3IMO - chains A and C; structure by X-ray diffraction, 1.80 A resolution.

[Chain A (and C)]
Name: Integron cassette protein
Source organism: Vibrio cholerae O139
Notes: chain C of this document is another copy of the same molecule, construct and numbering; everything in this record applies to it too
Amino-acid sequence (133 residues; numbered -19 to 113; the number before each row is that of its first residue; numbers below 1 keep their minus sign (Met-19 is residue -19)):
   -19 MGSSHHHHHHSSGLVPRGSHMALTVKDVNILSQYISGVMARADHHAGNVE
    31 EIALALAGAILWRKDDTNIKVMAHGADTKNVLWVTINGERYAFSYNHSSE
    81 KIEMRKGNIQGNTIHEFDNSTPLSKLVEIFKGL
Not modelled in the structure: -19 to -1 (chain C: -19 to 1, 54-58)
From the paper describing this entry:
  - binding site for acetate ion: Tyr14, Arg21, Asn60

[How chain A and chain C interact]
Contacting residue pairs - 42 pairs, chain A then chain C:
  Asp7(A) with Val8(C)
  Val8(A) with Asp7(C); Val8(C)
  Asn9(A) with Asp46(C)
  Leu11(A) with Leu11(C), hydrophobic
  Ser12(A) with Leu41(C), hydrogen bond (side chain-backbone); Lys44(C)
  Ile15(A) with Leu41(C), hydrophobic; Trp42(C), hydrophobic
  Ser16(A) with Trp42(C), hydrogen bond (side chain-backbone)
  Met19(A) with Trp42(C)
  Asp23(A) with Lys111(C), salt bridge
  Glu30(A) with Val107(C); Lys111(C), salt bridge
  Glu31(A) with Leu103(C); Ser104(C)
  Leu34(A) with Leu34(C); Ala35(C); Gly38(C); Ala39(C); Trp42(C), hydrophobic; Val107(C), hydrophobic
  Ala35(A) with Leu34(C); Ala35(C), hydrophobic
  Gly38(A) with Leu34(C)
  Ala39(A) with Leu34(C), hydrophobic
  Leu41(A) with Ser12(C), hydrogen bond (backbone-side chain); Ile15(C), hydrophobic; Leu41(C), hydrophobic
  Trp42(A) with Ile15(C), hydrophobic; Ser16(C), hydrogen bond (backbone-side chain); Met19(C); Leu34(C), hydrophobic
  Lys44(A) with Ser12(C)
  Asp46(A) with Asn9(C)
  Leu103(A) with Glu31(C); Leu103(C), hydrophobic
  Ser104(A) with Glu31(C)
  Leu106(A) with Leu34(C), hydrophobic
  Val107(A) with Glu30(C); Leu34(C), hydrophobic
  Lys111(A) with Glu30(C), salt bridge
Also at the interface, not in a pair above, chain A (27 interface residues in all): Lys6, Ile32, Ala37
Also at the interface, not in a pair above, chain C (25 interface residues in all): Asp23, Ala37, Leu106

[Summary]
27 residues of chain A and 25 residues of chain C are in contact; the contacts include 4 hydrogen bonds and 3
salt bridges. Polar pairs include Asp23(A)-Lys111(C), Glu30(A)-Lys111(C) and Ser12(A)-Leu41(C). The paper
reports a binding site for acetate ion at Tyr14(A), Arg21(A) and Asn60(A).
Chain A and chain C are both Integron cassette protein (Vibrio cholerae O139); the structure, Structure from
the mobile metagenome of Vibrio cholerae. Integron cassette protein VCH_CASS14, was determined by X-ray
diffraction, deposited together with 3JRT, 3IF4, 3FUY, 3FXH and 3FY6.
